7BR8 - chains S and 6 of the 16 polymer chains in the assembly; structure by electron microscopy, 3.80 A resolution.

== Chain S ==
Protein: Major capsid protein
Organism: Epstein-Barr virus (strain B95-8)
UniProtKB: P03226 (MCP_EBVB9); numbering as in UniProt (aligned over 1-1381)
Amino-acid sequence (1381 residues; row label = number of the first residue in the row):
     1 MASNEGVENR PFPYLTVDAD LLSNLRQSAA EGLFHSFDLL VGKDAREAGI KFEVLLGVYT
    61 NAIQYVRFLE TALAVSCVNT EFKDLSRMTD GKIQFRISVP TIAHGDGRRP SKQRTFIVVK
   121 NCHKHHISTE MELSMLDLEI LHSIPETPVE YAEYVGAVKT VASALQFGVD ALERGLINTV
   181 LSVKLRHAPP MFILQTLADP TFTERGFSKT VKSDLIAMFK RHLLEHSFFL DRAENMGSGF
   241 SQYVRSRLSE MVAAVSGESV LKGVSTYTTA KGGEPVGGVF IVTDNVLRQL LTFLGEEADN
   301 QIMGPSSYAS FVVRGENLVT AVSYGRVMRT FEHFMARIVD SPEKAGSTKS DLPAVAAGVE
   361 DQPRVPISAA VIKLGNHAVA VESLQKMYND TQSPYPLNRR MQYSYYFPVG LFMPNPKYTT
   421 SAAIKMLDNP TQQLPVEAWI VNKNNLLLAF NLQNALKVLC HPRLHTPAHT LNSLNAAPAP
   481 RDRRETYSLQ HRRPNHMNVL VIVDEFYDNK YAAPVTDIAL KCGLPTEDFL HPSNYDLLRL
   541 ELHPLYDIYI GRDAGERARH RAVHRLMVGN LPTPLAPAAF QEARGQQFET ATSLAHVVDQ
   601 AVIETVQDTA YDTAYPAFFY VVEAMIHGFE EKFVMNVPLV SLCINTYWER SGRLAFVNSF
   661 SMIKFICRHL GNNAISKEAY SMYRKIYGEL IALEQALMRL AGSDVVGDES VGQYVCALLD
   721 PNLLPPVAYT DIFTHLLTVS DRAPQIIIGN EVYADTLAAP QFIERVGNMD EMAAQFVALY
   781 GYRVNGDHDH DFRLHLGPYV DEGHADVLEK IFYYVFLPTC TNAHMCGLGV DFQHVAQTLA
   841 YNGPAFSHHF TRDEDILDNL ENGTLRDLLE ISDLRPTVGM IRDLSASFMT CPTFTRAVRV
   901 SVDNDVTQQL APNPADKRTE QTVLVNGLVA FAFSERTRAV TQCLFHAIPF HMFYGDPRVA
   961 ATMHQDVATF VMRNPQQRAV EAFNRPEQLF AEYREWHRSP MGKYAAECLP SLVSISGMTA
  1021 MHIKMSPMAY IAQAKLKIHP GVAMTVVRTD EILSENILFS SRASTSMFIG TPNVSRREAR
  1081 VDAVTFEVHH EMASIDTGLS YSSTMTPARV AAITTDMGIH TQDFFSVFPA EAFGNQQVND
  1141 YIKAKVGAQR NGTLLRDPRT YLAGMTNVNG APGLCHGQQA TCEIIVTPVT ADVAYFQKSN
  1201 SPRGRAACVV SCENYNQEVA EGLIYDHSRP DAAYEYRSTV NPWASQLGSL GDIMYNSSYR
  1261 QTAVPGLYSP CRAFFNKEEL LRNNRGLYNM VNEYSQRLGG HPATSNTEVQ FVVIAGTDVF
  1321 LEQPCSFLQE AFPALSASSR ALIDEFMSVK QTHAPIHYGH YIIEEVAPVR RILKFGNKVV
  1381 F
Not modelled in the structure: 1-4, 345-363, 1149-1173

== Chain 6 ==
Protein: Triplex capsid protein 2
Organism: Epstein-Barr virus (strain B95-8)
UniProtKB: P25214 (TRX2_EBVB9); numbering as in UniProt (aligned over 1-301)
Amino-acid sequence (301 residues; each row starts with the number of its first residue):
     1 MDLKVVVSLS SRLYTDEIAK MQQRIGCILP LASTHGTQNV QGLGLGQVYS LETVPDYVSM
    61 YNYLSDCTLA VLDEVSVDSL ILTKIVPGQT YAIKNKYQPF FQWHGTGSLS VMPPVFGREH
   121 ATVKLESNDV DIVFPMVLPT PIAEEVLQKI LLFNVYSRVV MQAPGNADML DVHMHLGSVS
   181 YLGHHYELAL PEVPGPLGLA LLDNLSLYFC IMVTLLPRAS MRLVRGLIRH EHHDLLNLFQ
   241 EMVPDEIARI DLDDLSVADD LSRMRVMMTY LQSLASLFNL GPRLATAAYS QETLTATCWL
   301 R
Not modelled in the structure: 160-171

== How chain S and chain 6 interact ==
Contacting residue pairs - 36 pairs, chain S then chain 6:
  Thr89(S) with Val77(6)
  Asp90(S) with Arg12(6)
  Gly91(S) with Arg12(6), hydrogen bond (backbone-side chain); Val77(6)
  Lys92(S) with Arg12(6)
  Asn121(S) with Arg12(6)
  Cys122(S) with Asp78(6)
  His123(S) with Ser10(6)
  His126(S) with Val6(6); Thr37(6)
  Ser128(S) with Thr37(6)
  Arg186(S) with Ser10(6)
  Ser1075(S) with Asp2(6)
  Arg1076(S) with Met1(6); Asp2(6), hydrogen bond (backbone-backbone)
  Arg1077(S) with Met1(6); Asp2(6), salt bridge; Lys4(6), hydrogen bond (side chain-backbone); Thr34(6), hydrogen bond (side chain-backbone); His35(6); Gly36(6); Lys84(6)
  Ala1079(S) with Met1(6), hydrophobic
  Glu1087(S) with Asp2(6); Gly36(6)
  His1089(S) with Thr37(6), hydrogen bond
  Ser1257(S) with Glu52(6)
  Arg1260(S) with Glu52(6)
  Gln1261(S) with Leu51(6); Glu52(6); Thr53(6), hydrogen bond (backbone-side chain); Val54(6), hydrogen bond (backbone-backbone)
  Ala1263(S) with Thr53(6)
  Pro1265(S) with Glu52(6)
  Ala1315(S) with Gln41(6)
  Thr1317(S) with Asn39(6), hydrogen bond
Also at the interface, not in a pair above, chain S (27 interface residues in all): Lys124, Glu1078, Gln1296, Leu1298
Also at the interface, not in a pair above, chain 6 (23 interface residues in all): Ser8, Ser11, Ser79, Asp129

== Overview ==
27 residues of chain S face 23 of chain 6 across their interface, with 8 hydrogen bonds and 1 salt bridge.
Polar contacts include Arg1077(S)-Asp2(6), Gly91(S)-Arg12(6) and Arg1077(S)-Lys4(6).
Here chain S is Major capsid protein and chain 6 is Triplex capsid protein 2, both from Epstein-Barr virus
(strain B95-8). Entry 7BR8 (Epstein-Barr virus, C5 penton vertex, CATC absent) was determined by electron
microscopy together with 7BQT, 7BQX, 7BR7 and 7BSI from the same study.
